1VZ6 - chains A and B; structure by X-ray diffraction, 2.75 A resolution.

Chain A (and B):
Molecule: Ornithine acetyl-transferase
Source organism: Streptomyces clavuligerus
Notes: EC 2.3.1.35; chain B of this document is another copy of the same molecule, construct and numbering; everything in this record applies to it too
Reference sequence: Q53940 (Q53940); residues 1-393 here = UniProt positions 1-393
Amino-acid sequence (393 residues; row label = number of the first residue in the row):
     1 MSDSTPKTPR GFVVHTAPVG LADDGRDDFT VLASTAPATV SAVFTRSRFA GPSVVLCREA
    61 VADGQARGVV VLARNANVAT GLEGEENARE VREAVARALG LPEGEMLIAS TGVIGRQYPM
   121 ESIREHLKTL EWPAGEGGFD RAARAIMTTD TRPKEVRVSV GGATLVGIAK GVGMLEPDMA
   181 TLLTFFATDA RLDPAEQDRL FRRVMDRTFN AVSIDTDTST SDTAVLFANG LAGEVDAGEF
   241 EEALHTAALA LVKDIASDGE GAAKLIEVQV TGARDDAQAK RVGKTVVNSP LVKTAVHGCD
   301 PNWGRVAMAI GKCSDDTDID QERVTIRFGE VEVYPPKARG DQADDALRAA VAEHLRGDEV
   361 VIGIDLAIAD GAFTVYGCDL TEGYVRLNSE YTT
Disordered / not traced: 1-7, 337-343, 391-393

How chain A and chain B interact:
Pairs across the interface (87; chain A residue first):
  R46(A) - S314(B)
  S47(A) - G311(B)  hydrogen bond (side chain-backbone)
  R48(A) - G311(B)  hydrogen bond (backbone-backbone)
  R48(A) - C313(B)
  R48(A) - D316(B)
  R48(A) - T317(B)  hydrogen bond (side chain-backbone)
  R48(A) - I319(B)  hydrogen bond (side chain-backbone)
  R48(A) - Q321(B)  hydrogen bond (backbone-side chain)
  F49(A) - A307(B)
  F49(A) - G311(B)
  F49(A) - Q321(B)
  F49(A) - Y334(B)
  A50(A) - Q321(B)  hydrogen bond (backbone-side chain)
  A79(A) - W303(B)  hydrophobic
  I114(A) - G304(B)
  G115(A) - W303(B)
  M174(A) - L291(B)  hydrophobic
  M174(A) - M308(B)  hydrophobic
  D215(A) - P290(B)
  T216(A) - P290(B)
  T216(A) - K312(B)  hydrogen bond (backbone-side chain)
  D217(A) - S289(B)  hydrogen bond
  D217(A) - P290(B)
  D217(A) - L291(B)  hydrogen bond (side chain-backbone)
  D217(A) - M308(B)
  D217(A) - K312(B)  salt bridge
  T218(A) - M308(B)
  T218(A) - K312(B)
  T220(A) - M308(B)
  S289(A) - D217(B)  hydrogen bond
  P290(A) - D215(B)
  P290(A) - T216(B)
  P290(A) - D217(B)
  P290(A) - Y384(B)
  L291(A) - M174(B)  hydrophobic
  L291(A) - D217(B)  hydrogen bond (backbone-side chain)
  L291(A) - Y384(B)
  L291(A) - N388(B)
  T294(A) - N388(B)
  T294(A) - S389(B)
  A295(A) - N388(B)
  H297(A) - V385(B)
  H297(A) - S389(B)
  G298(A) - S389(B)
  W303(A) - A79(B)  hydrophobic
  W303(A) - G115(B)
  G304(A) - I114(B)
  R305(A) - N388(B)  hydrogen bond (side chain-backbone)
  A307(A) - F49(B)
  M308(A) - M174(B)  hydrophobic
  M308(A) - D217(B)
  M308(A) - T218(B)
  M308(A) - T220(B)
  G311(A) - S47(B)  hydrogen bond (backbone-side chain)
  G311(A) - R48(B)  hydrogen bond (backbone-backbone)
  G311(A) - F49(B)
  K312(A) - T216(B)  hydrogen bond (side chain-backbone)
  K312(A) - D217(B)  salt bridge
  K312(A) - T218(B)
  C313(A) - R48(B)
  S314(A) - R46(B)
  D316(A) - R48(B)
  T317(A) - R48(B)  hydrogen bond (backbone-side chain)
  I319(A) - R48(B)  hydrogen bond (backbone-side chain)
  Q321(A) - R48(B)  hydrogen bond (side chain-backbone)
  Q321(A) - F49(B)
  Q321(A) - A50(B)  hydrogen bond (side chain-backbone)
  Y334(A) - F49(B)
  L380(A) - V385(B)
  T381(A) - V385(B)
  E382(A) - E382(B)
  E382(A) - V385(B)
  E382(A) - R386(B)  salt bridge
  Y384(A) - P290(B)
  Y384(A) - L291(B)
  V385(A) - T294(B)
  V385(A) - L380(B)
  V385(A) - T381(B)
  V385(A) - E382(B)
  R386(A) - E382(B)  salt bridge
  N388(A) - L291(B)
  N388(A) - T294(B)
  N388(A) - A295(B)
  N388(A) - R305(B)  hydrogen bond (backbone-side chain)
  S389(A) - T294(B)
  S389(A) - H297(B)
  S389(A) - G298(B)
Also at the interface, not in a pair above, chain A (46 interface residues in all): D178, I310, V324
Also at the interface, not in a pair above, chain B (46 interface residues in all): D178, I310, V324

Overview:
Chain A and chain B each contribute 46 residues to their interface, with 20 hydrogen bonds and 4 salt bridges.
Polar pairs include D217(A)-K312(B), E382(A)-R386(B) and S47(A)-G311(B).
Both chains are Ornithine acetyl-transferase (Streptomyces clavuligerus). Entry 1VZ6 (Ornithine
Acetyltransferase (ORF6 Gene Product - Clavulanic Acid Biosynthesis) from Streptomyces clavuligerus) was
determined by X-ray diffraction (same publication as 1VZ7 and 1VZ8).
